Entry 8HOA (X-ray diffraction, 1.68 A resolution); this record covers chain A.

Chain A:
Name: Hypothetical protein
From: Saccharum hybrid cultivar
Reference sequence: A0A811MC32 (A0A811MC32_9POAL); residues -1 to 309 here correspond to UniProt positions 85-395 (UniProt number = residue number + 86)
Chain sequence (326 residues; numbered -16 to 309; the number before each row is that of its first residue; numbers below 1 keep their minus sign (Met-16 is residue -16)):
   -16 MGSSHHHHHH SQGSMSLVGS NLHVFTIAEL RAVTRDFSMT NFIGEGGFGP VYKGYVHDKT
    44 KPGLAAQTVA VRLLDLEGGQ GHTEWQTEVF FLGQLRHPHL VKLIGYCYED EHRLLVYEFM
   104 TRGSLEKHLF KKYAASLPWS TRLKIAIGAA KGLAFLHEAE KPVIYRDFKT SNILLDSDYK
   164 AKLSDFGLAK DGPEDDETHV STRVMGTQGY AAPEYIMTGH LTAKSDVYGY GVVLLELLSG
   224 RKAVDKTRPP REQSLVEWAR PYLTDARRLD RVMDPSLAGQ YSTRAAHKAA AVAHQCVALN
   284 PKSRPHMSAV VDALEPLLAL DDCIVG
Unresolved in the structure: -16 to 3, 59-69, 173-188, 302-309
Sequence notes: initiating methionine (-16); expression tag (-15 to -2); conflict His40 (Asp126 in A0A811MC32), Thr51 (Ser137 in A0A811MC32), Arg55 (Lys141 in A0A811MC32), Gln69 (Leu155 in A0A811MC32), Gly106 (Val192 in A0A811MC32), Tyr213 (Phe299 in A0A811MC32), Thr230 (Ser316 in A0A811MC32), Pro233 (Ala319 in A0A811MC32), Ser259 (Ala345 in A0A811MC32), Thr266 (Ser352 in A0A811MC32)
Ligand contacts:
  - ATP (adenosine-5'-triphosphate): Ile26, Gly27, Glu28, Gly29, Gly30, Gly32, Val34, Ala53, Arg55, Val84, Tyr100, Glu101, Phe102, Met103, Ser107, Lys152, Ser154, Leu157, Asp168
  - (2R,5R)-hexane-2,5-diol (HX2): Val7, Thr9, Glu12, Lys44

Summary:
Bound to chain A: ATP and (2R,5R)-hexane-2,5-diol.
Chain A is Hypothetical protein (Saccharum hybrid cultivar); the structure, ScRIPK mutant K124R, was
determined by X-ray diffraction together with 8HO6 and 8HOD from the same study.
